PDB entry 4IXN | X-ray diffraction, 2.05 A resolution | chains A and B

[Chain A (and B)]
Name: Uncharacterized GTP-binding protein YjiA
From: Escherichia coli
Notes: chain B of this document is another copy of the same molecule, construct and numbering; everything in this record applies to it too
UniProtKB: P24203 (YJIA_ECOLI); residue numbers follow UniProt; this construct covers 1-318
Chain sequence (318 residues; row label = number of the first residue in the row):
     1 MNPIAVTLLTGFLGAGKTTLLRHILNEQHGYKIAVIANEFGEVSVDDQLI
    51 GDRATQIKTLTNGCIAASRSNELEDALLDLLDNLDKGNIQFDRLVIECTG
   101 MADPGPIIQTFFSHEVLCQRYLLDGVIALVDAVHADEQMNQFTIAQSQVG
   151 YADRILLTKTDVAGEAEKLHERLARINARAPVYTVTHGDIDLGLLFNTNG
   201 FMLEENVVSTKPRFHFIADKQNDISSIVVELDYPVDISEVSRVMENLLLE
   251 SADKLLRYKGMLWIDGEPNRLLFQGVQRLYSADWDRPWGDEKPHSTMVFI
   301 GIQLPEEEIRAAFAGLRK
Differences from the reference sequence: engineered mutation Ala37 (Glu in P24203), Ala66 (Cys in P24203), Ala67 (Cys in P24203)
Metal / ion sites: Zn2+ site 1: Glu74, His114 (shared with Glu74(B), His114(B) of chain B); Zn2+ site 2 near His170 (its only coordinating residue here); Zn2+ site 3 near His187 (its only coordinating residue here)
Curated features (UniProtKB/Swiss-Prot):
  - binding site (GTP): Gly11 to Thr19, Asp161
  - binding site (Zn(2+)): Glu42, Glu74, His114, Glu167, His170, His187
From the paper describing this entry:
  - Zn2+ coordination: Glu74, His114, His170, His187
  - conformationally variable residues (side-chain flip): Phe40

[How chain A and chain B interact]
Contacting residue pairs (46; chain A residue first):
  Asn38(A) with Leu249(B)
  Arg69(A) with Arg278(B)
  Ser70(A) with Arg278(B)
  Asn71(A) with Gln109(B), hydrogen bond; Val276(B); Gln277(B); Arg278(B), hydrogen bond (side chain-backbone); Leu279(B), hydrogen bond (side chain-backbone)
  Glu72(A) with Ser113(B)
  Glu74(A) with Glu74(B); His114(B), salt bridge
  Thr99(A) with Asp253(B)
  Met101(A) with Asp253(B); Ile302(B), hydrophobic; Gln303(B)
  Ala102(A) with Asp253(B)
  Pro106(A) with Pro106(B), hydrophobic
  Gln109(A) with Asn71(B), hydrogen bond
  Ser113(A) with Glu72(B)
  His114(A) with Glu74(B), salt bridge; His114(B), hydrogen bond
  Phe142(A) with Asp223(B); Ile302(B), hydrophobic; Gln303(B)
  Thr143(A) with Gln141(B); Phe142(B); Thr143(B)
  Asp223(A) with Gln141(B); Phe142(B)
  Leu249(A) with Asn38(B)
  Glu250(A) with Glu39(B)
  Asp253(A) with Asn38(B); Thr99(B); Met101(B); Ala102(B)
  Val276(A) with Asn71(B)
  Gln277(A) with Asn71(B)
  Arg278(A) with Asn38(B), hydrogen bond; Arg69(B); Ser70(B); Asn71(B), hydrogen bond (backbone-side chain)
  Leu279(A) with Asn71(B), hydrogen bond (backbone-side chain)
  Ile302(A) with Met101(B), hydrophobic; Phe142(B), hydrophobic
  Gln303(A) with Met101(B); Phe142(B)
Other interface residues (no listed pair), chain A (28 interface residues in all): Gln141, Ala252, Lys254
Other interface residues (no listed pair), chain B (27 interface residues in all): Lys254

[Overview]
28 residues of chain A and 27 residues of chain B are in contact; the contacts include 8 hydrogen bonds and 2
salt bridges. Among the polar pairs are Glu74(A)-His114(B), Asn71(A)-Gln109(B) and Asn71(A)-Arg278(B). From
the paper: Zn2+ coordination by Glu74(A), His114(A) and His170(A) among others; conformational variability at
Phe40(A).
Both chains are Uncharacterized GTP-binding protein YjiA (Escherichia coli). Entry 4IXN (Crystal Structure of
Zn(II)-bound E37A,C66A,C67A triple mutant YjiA GTPase) was determined by X-ray diffraction, deposited together
with 4IXM.
